Entry 2VEF (X-ray diffraction, 1.80 A resolution); this record covers chain A.

Chain A:
Molecule: Dihydropteroate synthase
Source organism: Streptococcus pneumoniae
Notes: EC 2.5.1.15
UniProtKB: P59655 (DHPS_STRR6); residues 1-314 here = UniProt positions 1-314
Sequence (314 residues; numbered 1 to 314; the number before each row is that of its first residue):
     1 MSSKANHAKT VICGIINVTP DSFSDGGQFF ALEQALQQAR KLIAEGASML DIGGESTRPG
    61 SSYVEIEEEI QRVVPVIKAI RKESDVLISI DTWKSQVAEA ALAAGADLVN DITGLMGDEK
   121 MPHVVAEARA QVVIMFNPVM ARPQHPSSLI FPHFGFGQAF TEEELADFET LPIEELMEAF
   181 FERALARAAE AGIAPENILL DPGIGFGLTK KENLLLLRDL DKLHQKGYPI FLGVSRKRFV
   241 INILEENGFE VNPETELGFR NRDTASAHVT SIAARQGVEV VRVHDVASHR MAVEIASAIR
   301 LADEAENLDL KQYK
Not modelled in the structure: 1-6, 21-29, 57-61, 157-158, 163-164, 304-314
Curated features (UniProtKB/Swiss-Prot):
  - binding site (Mg(2+)): Asn17
  - binding site ((7,8-dihydropterin-6-yl)methyl diphosphate): Asp91, Asn110, Asp201, Lys237, Arg282 to His284
Reported in the primary citation:
  - self-association interface (contacts with another copy of this molecule): Phe249

Summary:
Curated annotation (UniProt) lists Mg2+-binding residue Asn17 and 7 (7,8-dihydropterin-6-yl)methyl
diphosphate-binding residues. From the paper: a self-association interface involving Phe249.
Chain A is Dihydropteroate synthase (Streptococcus pneumoniae); the structure, Dihydropteroate synthase from
Streptococcus pneumoniae, was determined by X-ray diffraction together with 2VEG from the same study.
